PDB entry 7XYF | electron microscopy, 3.80 A resolution | chains I and K of the 11 polymer chains in the assembly

Chain I:
Molecule: 146-nt DNA strand
Sequence (146 nucleotides; each row starts with the number of its first residue):
     1 TGGAGAATCC CGGTGCCGAG GCCGCTCAAT TGGTCGTAGA CAGCTCTAGC ACCGCTTAAA
    61 CGCACGTACG CGCTGTCCCC CGCGTTTTAA CCGCCAAGGG GATTACTCCC TAGTCTCCAG
   121 GCACGTGTCA GATATATACA TCCTGT

Chain K:
Name: ATP-dependent helicase fft3
Source organism: Schizosaccharomyces pombe 972h-
Notes: EC 3.6.4.12
UniProt: O42861 (FFT3_SCHPO); numbering as in UniProt (aligned over 232-903)
Sequence (672 residues; row label = number of the first residue in the row):
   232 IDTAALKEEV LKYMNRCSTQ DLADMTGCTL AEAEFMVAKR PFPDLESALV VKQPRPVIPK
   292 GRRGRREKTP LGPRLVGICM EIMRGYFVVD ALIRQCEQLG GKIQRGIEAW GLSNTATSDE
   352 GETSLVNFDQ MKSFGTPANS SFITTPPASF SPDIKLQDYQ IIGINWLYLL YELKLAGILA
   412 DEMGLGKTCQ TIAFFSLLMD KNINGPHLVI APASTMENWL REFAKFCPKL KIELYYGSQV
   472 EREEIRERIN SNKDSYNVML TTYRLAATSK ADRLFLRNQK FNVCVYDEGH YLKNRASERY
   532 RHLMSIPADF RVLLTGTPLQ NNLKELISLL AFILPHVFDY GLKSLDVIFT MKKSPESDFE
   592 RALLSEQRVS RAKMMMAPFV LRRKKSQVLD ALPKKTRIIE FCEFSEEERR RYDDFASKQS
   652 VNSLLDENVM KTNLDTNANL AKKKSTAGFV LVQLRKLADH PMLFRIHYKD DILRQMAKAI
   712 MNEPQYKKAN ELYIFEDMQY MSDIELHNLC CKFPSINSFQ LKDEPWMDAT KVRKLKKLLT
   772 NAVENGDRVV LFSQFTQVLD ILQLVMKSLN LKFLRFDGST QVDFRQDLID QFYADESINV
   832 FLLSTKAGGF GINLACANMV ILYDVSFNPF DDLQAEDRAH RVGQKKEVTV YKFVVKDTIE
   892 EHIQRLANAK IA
Unresolved in the structure: 291-298, 621-625, 657-659
Modified / non-standard residues: Mse245, Mse256, Mse267, Mse311, Mse314, Mse362, Mse414, Mse430, Mse447, Mse490, Mse535, Mse582, Mse605, Mse606, Mse607, Mse661, Mse693, Mse707, Mse712, Mse729, Mse732, Mse758, Mse797, Mse850 (selenomethionine; parent Met)
Swiss-Prot annotation at these positions:
  - motif: Asp518 to His521 (DEGH box)
  - binding site (ATP): Asp412 to Thr419
  - modified residue: Ser617 (Phosphoserine)

Chain I / chain K interface:
Contacting residue pairs (13):
  DG15(I) with Lys501(K), salt bridge to the phosphate; Arg508(K), salt bridge to the phosphate
  DC16(I) with Lys501(K), salt bridge to the phosphate; Arg504(K), salt bridge to the phosphate
  DT26(I) with Lys299(K), phosphate contact
  DC27(I) with Lys299(K), salt bridge to the phosphate
  DG93(I) with Thr499(K), phosphate contact; Arg530(K), hydrogen bond to the phosphate
  DC94(I) with Arg530(K), salt bridge to the phosphate
  DG98(I) with Lys674(K), phosphate contact
  DG99(I) with Leu671(K), phosphate contact; Lys674(K), salt bridge to the phosphate
  DT107(I) with Pro290(K), base contact
Interface residues without a listed pair, chain I (10 interface residues in all): DA105
Interface residues without a listed pair, chain K (11 interface residues in all): Pro287, Leu505

In short:
10 residues of chain I face 11 of chain K across their interface; the contacts include 1 hydrogen bond and 7
salt bridges. Among the polar pairs are DG93(I)-Arg530(K), DG15(I)-Lys501(K) and DG15(I)-Arg508(K). UniProt
lists 8 ATP-binding residues on chain K.
Chain I is a 146-nt DNA strand and chain K is ATP-dependent helicase fft3 (Schizosaccharomyces pombe 972h-);
the structure, Cryo-EM structure of Fft3-nucleosome complex with Fft3 bound to SHL+2 position of the
nucleosome, was determined by electron microscopy.
